2FA2 - chains A and B; structure by X-ray diffraction, 2.85 A resolution.

== Chain A (and B) ==
Name: Mitogen-activated protein kinase FUS3
From: Saccharomyces cerevisiae
Notes: EC 2.7.1.37; chain B of this document is another copy of the same molecule, construct and numbering; everything in this record applies to it too
UniProtKB: P16892 (FUS3_YEAST); residue numbers follow UniProt; this construct covers 1-353
Amino-acid sequence (353 residues; each row starts with the number of its first residue):
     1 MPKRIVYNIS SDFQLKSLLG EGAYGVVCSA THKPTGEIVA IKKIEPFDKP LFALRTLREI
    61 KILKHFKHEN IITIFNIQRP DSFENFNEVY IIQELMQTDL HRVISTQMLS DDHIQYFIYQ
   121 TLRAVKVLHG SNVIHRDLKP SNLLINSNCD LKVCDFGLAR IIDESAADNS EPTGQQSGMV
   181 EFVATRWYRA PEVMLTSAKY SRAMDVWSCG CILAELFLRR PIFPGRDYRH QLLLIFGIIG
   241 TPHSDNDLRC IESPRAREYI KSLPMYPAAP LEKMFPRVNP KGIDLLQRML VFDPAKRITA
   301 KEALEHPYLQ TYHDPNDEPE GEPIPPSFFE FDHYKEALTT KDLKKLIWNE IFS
Unresolved in the structure: 1-4, 164-179 (chain B: 1-5, 164-179)
Differences from the reference sequence: engineered mutation Val180 (Thr in P16892), Phe182 (Tyr in P16892)
Curated features (UniProtKB/Swiss-Prot):
  - active site: Asp137 (Proton acceptor)
  - binding site (ATP): Leu19 to Val27, Lys42
  - cross-link: Lys345 (Glycyl lysine isopeptide (Lys-Gly) (interchain with G-Cter in ubiquitin))

== Interface between chain A and chain B ==
Contacting residue pairs (39; chain A residue first):
  Asp48(A) - Ala23(B)
  Pro50(A) - Phe182(B)  hydrophobic
  Leu51(A) - Leu51(B)  hydrophobic
  Phe52(A) - Asp48(B)
  Phe52(A) - Lys49(B)
  Leu54(A) - Phe182(B)  hydrophobic
  Val180(A) - Tyr334(B)
  Glu181(A) - Ala337(B)
  Glu181(A) - Leu338(B)  hydrogen bond (backbone-backbone)
  Phe182(A) - Pro50(B)  hydrophobic
  Phe182(A) - Leu54(B)  hydrophobic
  Phe182(A) - Leu338(B)
  Val183(A) - Leu338(B)  hydrogen bond (backbone-backbone)
  Val183(A) - Thr339(B)
  Val183(A) - Thr340(B)
  Ala184(A) - Thr340(B)
  Thr185(A) - Thr339(B)
  Arg186(A) - Ala337(B)  hydrogen bond (side chain-backbone)
  Arg186(A) - Thr339(B)
  Arg186(A) - Asp342(B)  salt bridge
  Lys199(A) - Lys335(B)
  Asp227(A) - Lys345(B)  salt bridge
  Tyr228(A) - Glu336(B)
  Lys335(A) - Val180(B)
  Lys335(A) - Lys199(B)
  Glu336(A) - Tyr228(B)
  Ala337(A) - Glu181(B)
  Ala337(A) - Arg186(B)  hydrogen bond (backbone-side chain)
  Leu338(A) - Glu181(B)  hydrogen bond (backbone-backbone)
  Leu338(A) - Phe182(B)
  Leu338(A) - Val183(B)  hydrogen bond (backbone-backbone)
  Thr339(A) - Val183(B)
  Thr339(A) - Ala184(B)
  Thr339(A) - Thr185(B)
  Thr339(A) - Arg186(B)
  Thr340(A) - Val183(B)  hydrogen bond (backbone-backbone)
  Thr340(A) - Ala184(B)
  Lys341(A) - Arg226(B)  hydrogen bond (side chain-backbone)
  Asp342(A) - Arg186(B)  salt bridge
Interface residues without a listed pair, chain A (29 interface residues in all): Ala23, Lys49, Met194, Arg226, Tyr334, Leu343
Interface residues without a listed pair, chain B (28 interface residues in all): Met194, Phe331, Leu343

== In short ==
The interface between chain A and chain B involves 29 residues on one side and 28 on the other, with 8
hydrogen bonds and 3 salt bridges. Among the polar pairs are Arg186(A)-Asp342(B), Asp227(A)-Lys345(B) and
Arg186(A)-Ala337(B).
Chain A and chain B are both Mitogen-activated protein kinase FUS3 (Saccharomyces cerevisiae); the structure,
Crystal structure of Fus3 without a peptide from Ste5, was determined by X-ray diffraction together with 2F9G
and 2F49 from the same study.
